6O58 - chains O and I of the 16 polymer chains in the assembly; structure by electron microscopy, 3.80 A resolution.

[Chain O (and I)]
Molecule: Calcium uniporter protein, mitochondrial
Source organism: Homo sapiens
Notes: chain I of this document is another copy of the same molecule, construct and numbering; everything in this record applies to it too
Reference sequence: Q8NE86 (MCU_HUMAN); residues 1-351 here = UniProt positions 1-351
Sequence (351 residues; numbered 1 to 351; the number before each row is that of its first residue):
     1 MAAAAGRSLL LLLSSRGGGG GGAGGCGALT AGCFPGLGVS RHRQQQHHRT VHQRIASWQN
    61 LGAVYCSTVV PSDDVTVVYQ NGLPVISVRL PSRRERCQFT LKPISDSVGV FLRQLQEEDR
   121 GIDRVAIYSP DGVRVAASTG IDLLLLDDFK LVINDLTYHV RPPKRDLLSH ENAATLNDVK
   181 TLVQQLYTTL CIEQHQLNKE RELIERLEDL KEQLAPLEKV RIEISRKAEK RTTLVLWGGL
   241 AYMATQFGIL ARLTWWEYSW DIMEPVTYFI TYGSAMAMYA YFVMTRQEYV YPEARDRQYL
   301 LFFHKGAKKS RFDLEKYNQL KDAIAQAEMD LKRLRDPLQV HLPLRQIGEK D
Not modelled in the structure: 1-74, 165-176, 337-351 (chain I: 1-73, 347-351)
UniProt features mapped onto this chain:
  - region: T285 to V290 (Juxtamembrane helix)
  - motif: W260 to Y268 (Selectivity filter)
  - binding site (Ca(2+)): E264
  - modified residue: S57 (Phosphoserine), S92 (Phosphoserine), C97 (S-glutathionyl cysteine), K332 (N6-acetyllysine)
  - mutagenesis: S57 (S57A: Decreased MCU current; when associated with A-92), C66 (C66A: Does not affect glutathionylation in response to reactive oxygen species), S92 (S92A: Decreased MCU current; when associated with A-57; S92A: Impairs calcium uptake, but has no effect on oligomerization and interaction with MICU1 and MICU2), C97 (C97A: Abolished glutathionylation in response to reactive oxygen species), D123 (D123R: No effect on calcium uptake in presence of high concentrations of calcium. Abolished dimerization of MCU), K180 (K180A: No effect on calcium uptake, oligomerization and interaction with MICU1 and MICU2), C191 (C191A: Does not affect glutathionylation in response to reactive oxygen species), L240 (L240W: Abolished calcium uptake), A241 (A241W: Abolished interaction with EMRE/SMDT1 and calcium uptake), G248 (G248W: Abolished calcium uptake), E257 (E257A: According to a report, inhibits calcium uptake. According to a subsequent report, does not affect greatly calcium uptake; E257S: Does not affect greatly calcium uptake), S259 (S259A: Does not inhibit calcium uptake. Strongly reduced sensitivity to ruthenium red inhibition; S259R: Prevents entrance of calcium into the pore), 16 further mutagenesis entries in UniProt
Metal / ion sites: Ca2+: E264 (shared with E264(I) of chain I; 1 residue of chain K; 1 residue of chain M)
Reported in the primary citation:
  - mutagenesis - D123R: abolished binding to dimerization of HsMCU
  - post-translational modification sites: C97 (citing earlier work)

[Interface between chain O and chain I]
Contacting residue pairs (16; chain O residue first):
  L83(O) - E208(I)
  L83(O) - E212(I)
  K102(O) - E208(I)
  K102(O) - E212(I)
  P103(O) - E208(I)
  I104(O) - E205(I)
  T181(O) - H341(I)
  L182(O) - L190(I)  hydrophobic
  Q185(O) - T189(I)
  L186(O) - L186(I)  hydrophobic
  L186(O) - T189(I)
  T189(O) - Q185(I)
  T189(O) - L186(I)
  T189(O) - T189(I)  hydrogen bond
  L190(O) - L186(I)  hydrophobic
  E264(O) - E264(I)
Also at the interface, not in a pair above, chain I (12 interface residues in all): L182, I204, K211

[Summary]
11 residues of chain O and 12 residues of chain I are in contact, with 1 hydrogen bond. Its one
hydrogen-bonded contact is T189(O)-T189(I). UniProt lists Ca2+-binding residue E264(O) and 27 mutagenesis
sites on chain O. From the paper: D123R of chain O abolishes binding to dimerization of HsMCU; a modification
site at C97(O).
Both chains are Calcium uniporter protein, mitochondrial (Homo sapiens). Entry 6O58 (Human MCU-EMRE complex,
dimer of channel) was determined by electron microscopy together with 6O5B from the same study.
